PDB entry 7U98 | X-ray diffraction, 3.42 A resolution | chain A

# Chain A
Molecule: Epidermal growth factor receptor
Source organism: Homo sapiens
Notes: EC 2.7.10.1; fragment: kinase domain, residues 695-1022
UniProtKB: P00533 (EGFR_HUMAN); residue numbers follow UniProt; this construct covers 695-1022
Amino-acid sequence (331 residues; row label = number of the first residue in the row):
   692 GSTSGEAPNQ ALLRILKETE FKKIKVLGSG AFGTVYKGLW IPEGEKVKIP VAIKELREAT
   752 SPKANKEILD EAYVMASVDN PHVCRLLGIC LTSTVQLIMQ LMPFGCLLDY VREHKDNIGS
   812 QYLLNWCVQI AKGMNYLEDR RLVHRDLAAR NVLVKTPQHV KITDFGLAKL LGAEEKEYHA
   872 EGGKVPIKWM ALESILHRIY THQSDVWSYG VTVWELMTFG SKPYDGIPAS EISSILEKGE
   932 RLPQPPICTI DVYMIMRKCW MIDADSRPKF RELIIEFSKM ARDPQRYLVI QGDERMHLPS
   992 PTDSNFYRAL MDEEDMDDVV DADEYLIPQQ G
Unresolved in the structure: 692-700, 749-754, 863-876, 1008-1022
Sequence notes: expression tag (692-694); engineered mutation M790 (Thr in P00533), R948 (Val in P00533)
Residues lining bound ligands: M1O (19-chloro-18-fluoro-22-methoxy-8,9,11,12,14,15-hexahydro-21H-4,6-ethenopyrimido[5,4-m][1,4,7,10,15]benzotetraoxazacycloheptadecine): L718, V726, A743, K745, L788, M790, Q791, L792, M793, P794, F795, G796, C797, D800, R841, N842, L844, T854, D855, L858
UniProt features mapped onto this chain:
  - active site: D837 (Proton acceptor)
  - binding site (ATP): L718 to V726, K745, D855
  - site: Y1016 (Important for interaction with PIK3C2B)
  - modified residue: S695 (Phosphoserine), K745 (N6-(2-hydroxyisobutyryl)lysine), Y869 (Phosphotyrosine), S991 (Phosphoserine), S995 (Phosphoserine), Y998 (Phosphotyrosine), Y1016 (Phosphotyrosine)
  - cross-link (Glycyl lysine isopeptide (Lys-Gly)): K716 (interchain with G-Cter in ubiquitin), K737 (interchain with G-Cter in ubiquitin), K754 (interchain with G-Cter in ubiquitin), K757 (interchain with G-Cter in ubiquitin), K867 (interchain with G-Cter in ubiquitin), K929 (interchain with G-Cter in ubiquitin), K960 (interchain with G-Cter in ubiquitin), K970 (interchain with G-Cter in ubiquitin)

# Summary
Chain A binds compound M1O. Curated annotation (UniProt) lists active-site residue D837 and 11 ATP-binding
residues.
Chain A is Epidermal growth factor receptor (Homo sapiens); the structure, EGFR(T790M/V948R) in complex with a
macrocyclic inhibitor, was determined by X-ray diffraction together with 7U99 and 7U9A from the same study.
